Entry 3JCA (electron microscopy, 4.80 A resolution (low resolution: residue-level contacts below are approximate; hydrogen-bond / salt-bridge calls are withheld)); this record covers chains A and L of the 12 polymer chains in the assembly.

# Chain A
Name: Integrase
Source organism: Mouse mammary tumor virus
Reference sequence: K9W608 (K9W608_MMTV); residues 1-265 here correspond to UniProt positions 123-387 (UniProt number = residue number + 122)
Amino-acid sequence (265 residues; each row starts with the number of its first residue):
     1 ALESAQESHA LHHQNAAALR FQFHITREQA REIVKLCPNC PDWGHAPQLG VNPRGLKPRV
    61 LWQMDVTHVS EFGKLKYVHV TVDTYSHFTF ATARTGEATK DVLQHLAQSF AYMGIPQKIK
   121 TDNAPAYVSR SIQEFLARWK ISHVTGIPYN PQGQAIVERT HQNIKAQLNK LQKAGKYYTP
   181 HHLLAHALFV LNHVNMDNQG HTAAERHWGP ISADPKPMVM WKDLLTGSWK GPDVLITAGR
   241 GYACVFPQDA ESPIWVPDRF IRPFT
Disordered / not traced: 42-44
Metal / ion sites: Zn2+: His-9, His-13, Cys-37, Cys-40
From the paper describing this entry:
  - binding site for the 22-nt DNA strand: Arg-240

# Chain L
Molecule: 20-nt DNA strand
Sequence (20 nucleotides; numbered 1 to 20; the number before each row is that of its first residue):
     1 CAGGTCGGCC GACTGCGGCA
Disordered / not traced: 1

# Chain A / chain L interface
Contacting residue pairs - 9 pairs, chain A then chain L:
  Arg-20(A) / DG11(L)
  Thr-26(A) / DC10(L)
  Arg-27(A) / DC10(L)
  Arg-27(A) / DG11(L)
  Arg-27(A) / DA12(L)
  His-45(A) / DG15(L)
  Ala-46(A) / DC16(L)
  Pro-47(A) / DC16(L)
  Gln-48(A) / DC16(L)
Other interface residues (no listed pair), chain L (6 interface residues in all): DG17

# Summary
Chain A and chain L form an interface of 7 and 6 residues respectively. His-9(A), His-13(A), Cys-37(A) and
Cys-40(A) form the Zn2+ site. From the paper: a binding site for the 22-nt DNA strand at Arg-240(A).
Here chain A is Integrase (Mouse mammary tumor virus) and chain L is a 20-nt DNA strand. Entry 3JCA (Core
model of the Mouse Mammary Tumor Virus intasome) was determined by electron microscopy together with 5CZ1,
5CZ2 and 5D7U from the same study.
